Entry 3I8D (X-ray diffraction, 1.61 A resolution); this record covers chains A and B.

[Chain A]
Protein: Ribonuclease H
Source organism: Bacillus halodurans
Notes: EC 3.1.26.4; fragment: RNase-H
UniProtKB: Q9KEI9 (RNH1_BACHD); residue numbers follow UniProt; this construct covers 62-193
Sequence (132 residues; numbered 62 to 193; the number before each row is that of its first residue):
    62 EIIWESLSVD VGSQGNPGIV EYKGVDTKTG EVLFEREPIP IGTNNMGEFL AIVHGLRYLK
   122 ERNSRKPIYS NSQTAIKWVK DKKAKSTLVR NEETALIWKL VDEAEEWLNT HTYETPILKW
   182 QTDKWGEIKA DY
Sequence notes: engineered mutation Asn-132 (Asp in Q9KEI9)
Curated features (UniProtKB/Swiss-Prot):
  - binding site (Mg(2+)): Asp-71, Glu-109, Asp-192
  - mutagenesis: Glu-109 (E109Q: Loss of activity), Glu-188 (E188A: Strongly reduces activity; E188Q: No effect), Asp-192 (D192N: Strongly reduced activity with manganese. Loss of activity with magnesium)

[Chain B]
Molecule: 12-nt DNA strand
Sequence (12 nucleotides; numbered 1 to 12; the number before each row is that of its first residue):
     1 CGCGAATXCG CG
Modified residues: DFT (1-[2-deoxyribofuranosyl]-2,4-difluoro-5-methyl-benzene-5'monophosphate) at position 8

[Interface between chain A and chain B]
Residue-residue contacts - 9 pairs, chain A then chain B:
  Val-72(A) / DG12(B)  sugar contact
  Gly-73(A) / DG12(B)  phosphate contact
  Ser-74(A) / DG12(B)  hydrogen bond to the phosphate
  Gln-75(A) / DG12(B)  hydrogen bond to the base
  Asn-77(A) / DG12(B)  base contact
  Asn-132(A) / DC11(B)  hydrogen bond to the phosphate
  Asn-132(A) / DG12(B)  hydrogen bond to the phosphate
  Thr-183(A) / DC11(B)  hydrogen bond to the phosphate
  Asp-192(A) / DG12(B)  phosphate contact
Also at the interface, not in a pair above, chain A (11 interface residues in all): Asn-105, Ile-189, Tyr-193
Also at the interface, not in a pair above, chain B (3 interface residues in all): DG10

[In short]
Chain A and chain B form an interface of 11 and 3 residues respectively, with 5 hydrogen bonds. Polar pairs
include Gln-75(A)/DG12(B), Ser-74(A)/DG12(B) and Asn-132(A)/DC11(B). UniProt lists 3 Mg2+-binding residues and
3 mutagenesis sites on chain A.
Chain A is Ribonuclease H (Bacillus halodurans) and chain B is a 12-nt DNA strand; the structure, The Pairing
Geometry of the Hydrophobic Thymine Analog 2,4-Difluorotoluene in Duplex DNA as Analyzed by X-ray ..., was
determined by X-ray diffraction.
